3KMQ - chains A and C of the 3 polymer chains in the assembly; structure by X-ray diffraction, 2.11 A resolution.

Chain A:
Protein: 3D polymerase
From: Foot-and-mouth disease virus - type C
Notes: EC 2.7.7.48
Reference sequence: Q9QCE3 (Q9QCE3_9PICO); residues 1-470 here correspond to UniProt positions 1858-2327 (UniProt number = residue number + 1857)
Amino-acid sequence (476 residues; row label = number of the first residue in the row):
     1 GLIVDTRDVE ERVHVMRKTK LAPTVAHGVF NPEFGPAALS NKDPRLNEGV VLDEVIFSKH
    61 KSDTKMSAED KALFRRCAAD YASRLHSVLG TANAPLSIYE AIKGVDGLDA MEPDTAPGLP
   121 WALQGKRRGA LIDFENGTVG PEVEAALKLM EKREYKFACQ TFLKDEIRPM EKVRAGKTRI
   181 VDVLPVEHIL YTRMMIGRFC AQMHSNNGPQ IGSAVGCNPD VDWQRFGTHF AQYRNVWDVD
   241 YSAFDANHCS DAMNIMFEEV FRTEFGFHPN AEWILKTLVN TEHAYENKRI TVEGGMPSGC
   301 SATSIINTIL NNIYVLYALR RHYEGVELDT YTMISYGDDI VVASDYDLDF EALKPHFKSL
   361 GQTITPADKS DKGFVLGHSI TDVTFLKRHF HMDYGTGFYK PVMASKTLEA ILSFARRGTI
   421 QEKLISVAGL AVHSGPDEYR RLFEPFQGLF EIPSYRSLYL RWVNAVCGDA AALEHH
Construct notes: engineered mutation Ser62 (Gly1919 in Q9QCE3); expression tag (471-476)
What the authors report for this chain:
  - mutagenesis - G62S/M296I: decreased catalytic activity
  - mutagenesis - G62S: decreased catalytic activity on RMP
  - mutagenesis - G62S: decreased growth

Chain C:
Molecule: 5-nt RNA strand
Sequence (5 nucleotides; numbered 916 to 920; the number before each row is that of its first residue):
   916 GGCCC

Interface between chain A and chain C:
Contacting residue pairs - 23 pairs, chain A then chain C:
  Lys164(A) - C920(C)  base contact
  Ser304(A) - C920(C)  base contact
  Tyr336(A) - C920(C)  phosphate contact
  Gly337(A) - C920(C)  phosphate contact
  Asp338(A) - C920(C)  hydrogen bond to the phosphate
  Asp339(A) - C920(C)  phosphate contact
  Leu386(A) - C919(C)  sugar contact
  Leu386(A) - C920(C)  sugar contact
  Lys387(A) - C919(C)  phosphate contact
  Lys387(A) - C920(C)  phosphate contact
  Arg388(A) - C918(C)  sugar contact
  Arg388(A) - C919(C)  sugar contact
  Met403(A) - C919(C)  sugar contact
  Ile411(A) - C918(C)  phosphate contact
  Ile411(A) - C919(C)  phosphate contact
  Arg416(A) - G917(C)  salt bridge to the phosphate
  Thr419(A) - G916(C)  phosphate contact
  Thr419(A) - G917(C)  phosphate contact
  Glu422(A) - G916(C)  base contact
  Lys423(A) - G917(C)  phosphate contact
  Lys423(A) - C918(C)  salt bridge to the phosphate
  Ser426(A) - G917(C)  hydrogen bond to the sugar
  Leu430(A) - C918(C)  sugar contact
Also at the interface, not in a pair above, chain A (20 interface residues in all): Arg179, Thr407, Val427

Summary:
The interface between chain A and chain C involves 20 residues on one side and 5 on the other; the contacts
include 2 hydrogen bonds and 2 salt bridges. Polar contacts include Ser426(A)-G917(C), Asp338(A)-C920(C) and
Arg416(A)-G917(C). The paper reports that G62S/M296I of chain A reduce catalytic activity; G62S of chain A
reduces catalytic activity on RMP.
Here chain A is 3D polymerase (Foot-and-mouth disease virus - type C) and chain C is a 5-nt RNA strand. Entry
3KMQ (G62S mutant of foot-and-mouth disease virus RNA-polymerase in complex with a template- primer RNA,
tetragonal structure) was determined by X-ray diffraction (same publication as 3KLV, 3KMS, 3KNA and 3KOA).
